8GQD - chains D and B of the 8 polymer chains in the assembly; structure by electron microscopy, 3.41 A resolution.

== Chain D (and B) ==
Molecule: Protein-arginine kinase
Source organism: Staphylococcus aureus
Notes: EC 2.7.14.1; chain B of this document is another copy of the same molecule, construct and numbering; everything in this record applies to it too
Reference sequence: Q2G0P6 (MCSB_STAA8); residue numbers follow UniProt; this construct covers 1-335
Sequence (335 residues; row label = number of the first residue in the row):
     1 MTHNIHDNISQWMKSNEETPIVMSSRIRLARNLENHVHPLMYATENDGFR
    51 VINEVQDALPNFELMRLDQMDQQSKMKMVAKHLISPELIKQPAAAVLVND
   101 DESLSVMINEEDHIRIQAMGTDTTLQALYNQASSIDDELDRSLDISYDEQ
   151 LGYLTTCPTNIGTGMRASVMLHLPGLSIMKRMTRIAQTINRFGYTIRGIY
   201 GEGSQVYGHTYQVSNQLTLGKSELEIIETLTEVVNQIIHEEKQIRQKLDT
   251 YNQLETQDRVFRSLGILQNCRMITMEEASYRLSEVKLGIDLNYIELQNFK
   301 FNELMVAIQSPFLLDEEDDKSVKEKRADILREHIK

== Chain D / chain B interface ==
Pairs across the interface - 9 pairs, chain D then chain B:
  Gln-187(D) with Thr-195(B)
  Asn-190(D) with Asn-190(B); Gln-216(B), hydrogen bond (backbone-side chain)
  Arg-191(D) with Gln-216(B), hydrogen bond (side chain-backbone); Leu-217(B)
  Thr-195(D) with Gln-187(B)
  Gln-216(D) with Asn-190(B), hydrogen bond (side chain-backbone); Arg-191(B), hydrogen bond (backbone-side chain)
  Leu-217(D) with Arg-191(B)
Also at the interface, not in a pair above, chain D (9 interface residues in all): Pro-158, Arg-166, Ile-196
Also at the interface, not in a pair above, chain B (9 interface residues in all): Pro-158, Arg-166, Ile-196

== Summary ==
The chain D/chain B interface involves 9 residues from each chain; the contacts include 4 hydrogen bonds.
Polar contacts include Asn-190(D)/Gln-216(B) and Arg-191(D)/Gln-216(B).
Both chains are Protein-arginine kinase (Staphylococcus aureus). Entry 8GQD (Complex Structure of Arginine
Kinase McsB and McsA from Staphylococcus aureus) was determined by electron microscopy.
